PDB entry 8IV4 | electron microscopy, 3.59 A resolution | chains B and A of the 5 polymer chains in the assembly

[Chain B]
Molecule: light chain of 8H12
Organism: Mus musculus
Amino-acid sequence (107 residues; each row starts with the number of its first residue):
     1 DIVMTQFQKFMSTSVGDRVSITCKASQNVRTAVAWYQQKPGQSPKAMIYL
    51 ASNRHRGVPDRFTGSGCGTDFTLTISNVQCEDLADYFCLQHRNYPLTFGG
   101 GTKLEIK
Disulfides: Cys23-Cys88

[Chain A]
Molecule: heavy chain of 8H12
Organism: Mus musculus
Amino-acid sequence (119 residues; row label = number of the first residue in the row):
     1 EVKLEESGGGLVQPGGSMKLSCAASGFTFSDAWMDWVRQSPEKGLEWVAQ
    51 IRRKANNHATYYAESVKGRFTISRDDSKSSVYLQMNSLRAEDTGIYYCIR
   101 GMTYAMDFWGQGTSVTVSS
Disordered / not traced: 119
Disulfides: Cys22-Cys98

[Chain B / chain A interface]
Residue-residue contacts (29):
  Asp1(B) with Glu64(A)
  Tyr36(B) with Met102(A); Thr103(A); Asp107(A), hydrogen bond; Trp109(A), hydrophobic
  Gln38(B) with Gln39(A), hydrogen bond; Tyr97(A)
  Ser43(B) with Tyr97(A); Gly110(A), hydrogen bond (side chain-backbone); Gln111(A), hydrogen bond
  Pro44(B) with Trp109(A)
  Ala46(B) with Asp107(A)
  Tyr49(B) with Tyr104(A), hydrophobic
  Leu50(B) with Thr103(A)
  His55(B) with Tyr104(A), hydrogen bond (side chain-backbone); Ala105(A); Asp107(A)
  Phe87(B) with Leu45(A), hydrophobic
  Leu89(B) with Met102(A), hydrophobic
  His91(B) with Thr103(A)
  Tyr94(B) with Trp47(A); Arg52(A), hydrogen bond; Tyr61(A), hydrophobic
  Pro95(B) with Glu64(A)
  Leu96(B) with Trp47(A); Met102(A), hydrophobic
  Phe98(B) with Val37(A), hydrophobic; Leu45(A), hydrophobic; Glu46(A)
Also at the interface, not in a pair above, chain B (18 interface residues in all): Ala34, Gln42
Also at the interface, not in a pair above, chain A (18 interface residues in all): Met106

[Overview]
The chain B/chain A interface involves 18 residues from each chain, with 6 hydrogen bonds. Among the polar
pairs are Tyr36(B)-Asp107(A), Gln38(B)-Gln39(A) and Ser43(B)-Gly110(A).
Here chain B is light chain of 8H12 and chain A is heavy chain of 8H12, both from Mus musculus. Entry 8IV4
(Cryo-EM structure of SARS-CoV-2 spike protein in complex with double nAbs 8H12 and 3E2 (local refinement))
was determined by electron microscopy (same publication as 8IV5 and 8IV8).
